7M8E - chains D and 2 of the 9 polymer chains in the assembly; structure by electron microscopy, 3.40 A resolution.

# Chain D
Molecule: DNA-directed RNA polymerase subunit beta'
From: Escherichia coli
Notes: EC 2.7.7.6
Reference sequence: D8ED86 (D8ED86_ECOLX); residue numbers follow UniProt; this construct covers 1-1407
Chain sequence (1416 residues; numbered 1 to 1416; the number before each row is that of its first residue):
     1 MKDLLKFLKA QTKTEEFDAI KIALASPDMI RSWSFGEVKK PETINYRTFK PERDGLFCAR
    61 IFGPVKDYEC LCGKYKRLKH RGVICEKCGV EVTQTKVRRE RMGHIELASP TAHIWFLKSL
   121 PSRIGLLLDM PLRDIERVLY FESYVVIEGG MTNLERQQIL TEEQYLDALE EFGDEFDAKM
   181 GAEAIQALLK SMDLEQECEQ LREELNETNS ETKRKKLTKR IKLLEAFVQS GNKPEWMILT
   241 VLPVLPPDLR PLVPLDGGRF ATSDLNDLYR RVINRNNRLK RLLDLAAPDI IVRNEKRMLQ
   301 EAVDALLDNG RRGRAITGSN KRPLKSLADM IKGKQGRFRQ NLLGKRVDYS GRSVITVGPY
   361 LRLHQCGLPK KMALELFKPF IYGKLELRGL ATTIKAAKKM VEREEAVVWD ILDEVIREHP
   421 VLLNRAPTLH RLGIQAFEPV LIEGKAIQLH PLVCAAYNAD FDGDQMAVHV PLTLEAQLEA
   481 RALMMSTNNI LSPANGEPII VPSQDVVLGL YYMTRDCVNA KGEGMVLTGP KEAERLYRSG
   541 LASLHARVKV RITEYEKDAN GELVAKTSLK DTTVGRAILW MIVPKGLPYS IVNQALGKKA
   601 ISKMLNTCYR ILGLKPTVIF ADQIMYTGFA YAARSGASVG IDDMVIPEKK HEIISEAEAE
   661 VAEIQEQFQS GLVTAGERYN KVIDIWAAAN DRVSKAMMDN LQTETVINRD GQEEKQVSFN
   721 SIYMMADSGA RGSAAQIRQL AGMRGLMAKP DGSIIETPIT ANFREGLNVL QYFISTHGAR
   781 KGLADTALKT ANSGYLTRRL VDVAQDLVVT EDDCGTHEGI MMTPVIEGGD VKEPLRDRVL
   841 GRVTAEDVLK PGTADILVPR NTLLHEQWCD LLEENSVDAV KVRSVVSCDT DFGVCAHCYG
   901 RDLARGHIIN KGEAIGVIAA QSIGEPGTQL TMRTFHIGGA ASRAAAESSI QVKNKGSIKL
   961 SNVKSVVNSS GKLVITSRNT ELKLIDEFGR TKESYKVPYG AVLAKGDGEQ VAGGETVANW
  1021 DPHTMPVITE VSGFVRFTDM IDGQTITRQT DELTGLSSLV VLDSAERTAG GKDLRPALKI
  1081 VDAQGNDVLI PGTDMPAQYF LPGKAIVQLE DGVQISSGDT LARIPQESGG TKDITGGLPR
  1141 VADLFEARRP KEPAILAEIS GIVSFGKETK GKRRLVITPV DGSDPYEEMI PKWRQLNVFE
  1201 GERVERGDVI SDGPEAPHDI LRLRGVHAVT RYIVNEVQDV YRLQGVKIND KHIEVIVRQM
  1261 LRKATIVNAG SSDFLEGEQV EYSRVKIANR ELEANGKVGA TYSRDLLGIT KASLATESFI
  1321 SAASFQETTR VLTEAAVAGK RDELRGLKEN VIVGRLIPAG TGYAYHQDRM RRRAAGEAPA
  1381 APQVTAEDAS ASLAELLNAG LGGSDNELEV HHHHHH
Not modelled in the structure: 1-14, 933-947, 1127-1136, 1377-1416
Construct notes: expression tag (1408-1416)
Metal / ion sites: Zn2+ site 1: Cys70, Cys72, Cys85, Cys88; Mg2+: Asp460, Asp462, Asp464 (shared with 1 residue of chain 3); Zn2+ site 2: Cys814, Cys888, Cys895, Cys898

# Chain 2
Molecule: Template DNA
Sequence (39 nucleotides; numbered 1 to 39; the number before each row is that of its first residue):
     1 CGCCGCGTCT GTTGAGCCGA TGGCTATGAG ATCAACTAG
Not modelled in the structure: 23-39

# Chain D / chain 2 interface
Pairs across the interface (18):
  Lys118(D) - DT8(2)  salt bridge to the phosphate
  Glu211(D) - DC1(2)  phosphate contact
  Leu255(D) - DG22(2)  base contact
  Arg311(D) - DC9(2)  salt bridge to the phosphate
  Lys334(D) - DT12(2)  salt bridge to the phosphate
  Arg339(D) - DG11(2)  salt bridge to the phosphate
  Arg339(D) - DT13(2)  salt bridge to the phosphate
  Arg346(D) - DA15(2)  salt bridge to the phosphate
  Arg352(D) - DA15(2)  phosphate contact
  Thr790(D) - DT12(2)  hydrogen bond to the base
  Ala791(D) - DT12(2)  sugar contact
  Tyr795(D) - DT10(2)  sugar contact
  Tyr795(D) - DG11(2)  sugar contact
  Arg798(D) - DG11(2)  salt bridge to the phosphate
  Met1189(D) - DG2(2)  sugar contact
  Gln1326(D) - DT10(2)  hydrogen bond to the sugar
  Glu1327(D) - DC9(2)  sugar contact
  Glu1327(D) - DT10(2)  phosphate contact
Other interface residues (no listed pair), chain D (26 interface residues in all): Arg259, Phe260, Ala261, Ser319, Asn320, Lys332, Ala426, Pro427, Gly794, Thr1329, Arg1330
Other interface residues (no listed pair), chain 2 (12 interface residues in all): DG14, DT21

# Overview
26 residues of chain D and 12 residues of chain 2 are in contact, with 2 hydrogen bonds and 7 salt bridges.
Polar contacts include Thr790(D)-DT12(2), Gln1326(D)-DT10(2) and Lys118(D)-DT8(2). The Zn2+ site 1 is built by
Cys70(D), Cys72(D), Cys85(D) and Cys88(D).
Chain D is DNA-directed RNA polymerase subunit beta' (Escherichia coli) and chain 2 is Template DNA; the
structure, E.coli RNAP-RapA elongation complex, was determined by electron microscopy.
